PDB entry 5X8P | electron microscopy, 3.40 A resolution | chains C and A of the 58 polymer chains in the assembly

Chain C:
Protein: 50S ribosomal protein L2, chloroplastic
Source organism: Spinacia oleracea
Reference sequence: P06509 (RK2_SPIOL); numbering as in UniProt (aligned over 2-272)
Sequence (271 residues; row label = number of the first residue in the row):
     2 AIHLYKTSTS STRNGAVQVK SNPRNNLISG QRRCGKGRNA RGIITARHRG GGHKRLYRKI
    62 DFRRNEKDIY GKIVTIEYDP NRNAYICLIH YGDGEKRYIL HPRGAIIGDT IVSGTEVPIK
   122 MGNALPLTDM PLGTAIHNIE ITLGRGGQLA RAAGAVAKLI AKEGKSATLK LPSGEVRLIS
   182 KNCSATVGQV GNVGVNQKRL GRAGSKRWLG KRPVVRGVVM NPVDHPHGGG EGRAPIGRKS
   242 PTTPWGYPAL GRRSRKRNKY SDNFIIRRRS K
Unresolved in the structure: 2-22, 270-272
Swiss-Prot annotation at these positions:
  - modified residue: Ala2 (N-methylalanine)

Chain A:
Molecule: 23S rRNA
Source organism: Spinacia oleracea
Sequence (2810 nucleotides; each row starts with the number of its first residue):
     1 UUCAAACGAG GAAAGGCUUA CGGUGGAUAC CUAGGCACCC AGAGACGAGG AAGGGCGUAU
    61 UAAUCGACGA AAUGCUUCGG GGAGUUGAAA AUAAGCAGAG AUCCGGAGAU UCCCGAAUAG
   121 GUCAACCUUU CGAACUUCUG CUGAAUCCAU GGGCAGGCAA GAGACAACCU GGCGAACUGA
   181 AACAUCUUAG UAGCCAGAGG AAAAGAAAGC AAAAGCGAUU CCCGUAGUAG CGGCGAGCGA
   241 AAUGGGAGCA GCCUAAACCG UGAAAACGGG GUUGUGGGAG AGCAAUACAA GCGUCGUGCU
   301 GCUAGGCGAA UCAGUGGAGU GCGGAACCCU AGAUGGUGAA AGUCCAGUAG CCGAAAGCAU
   361 CACUAGCUUA UGCUCUGACC CGAGUAGCAU GGGGCACGUG GAAUCCCGUG UGAAUCAGCA
   421 AGGACCACCU UGCAAGGCUA AAUACUCCUG GGUGACCGAU AGCGAAGUAG UACCGUGAGG
   481 GAAGGGUGAA AAGAACCCCC AUCGGGGAGU GAAAUAGAAC AUGAAACCGU AAGCUCUCAA
   541 GCAGUGGGAG GGGGACCAGA CCCUGACCGC GUGCCUGUUG AAGAAUGAGC CGGCGACUCA
   601 UAGGCAGUGG CUUGGUUAAG GGAACCCACC GGAGCCGUAG CGAAAGCGAG UCUUCAUAGG
   661 GCAAUUGUCA CUGCUUAUGG ACCCGAACCU GGGUGAUCUA UCCAUGACCA GGAUGAAGCU
   721 UGGGUGAAAC UAAGUGGAGG UCCGAACCGA CUGAUGUUGA AGAAUCAGCG GAUGAGUUGU
   781 GGUUAGGGGU GAAAUGCCAC UCGAACCCAG AGCUAGCUGG UUCUCCCCGA AAUGCGUUGA
   841 GGCGCAGCAG UUGACUGGAC AUCUAGGGGU AAAGCACUGU UUCGGUGCGG GCCGCGAGAG
   901 CGGUACCAAA UCGAGGCAAA CUCUGAAUAC UAGAUAUGAC CUCCAAAUAA CAGGGGUCAA
   961 GGUCGGCCAG UGAGACGAUG GGGGAUAAGC UUCAUCGUCG AGAGGGAAAC AGCCCGGAUC
  1021 ACCAGCUAAG GCCCCUAAAU GACCGCUCAG UGAUAAAGGA GGUAGGGGUG CAGAGACAGC
  1081 CAGGAGGUUU GCCUAGAAGC AGCCACCCUU GAAAGAGUGC GUAAUAGCUC ACUGAUCGAG
  1141 CGCUCUUGCG CCGAAGAUGA ACGGGGCUAA GCGGUCUGCC GAAGCUGUGG GAUGUAAAAA
  1201 AACAUCGGUA GGGGAGCGUU CCGUGUUAGG GAGAAACGCG UGCGUGAGCC GCGUUGGACG
  1261 AAGCGGAAGC GAGAAUGUCG GCUUGAGUAA CGCAAACAUU GGUGAGAAUC CAAUGCCCCG
  1321 AAAACCUAAG GGUUCCUCCG CAAGGUUCGU CCACGGAGGG UGAGUCAGGG CCUAAGAUCA
  1381 GGCCGAAAGG CGUAGUCGAU GGACAACAGG UGAAUAUUCC UGUACUACCC CUUGUUGGUC
  1441 CCGAGGGACG GAGGAGGCUA GGUUAGCCGA AAGAUGGUUA UCGGUUCAAG GACGCAAGGU
  1501 GACCCUGUUU UUCAGGGUAA GAAGGGGUAG AGAAAAUGCC UCGAGCCAAU GUUCGAGUAC
  1561 CAGGCGCUAC GGCGCUGAAG UAACCGAUGC CAUACUCCCA GGAAAAGCUC GAACGACCUU
  1621 CAACAAAAGG GUACCUGUAC CCGAAACCGA CACAGGUAGG UAGGUAGAGA AUACCUAGGG
  1681 GCGCGAGACA ACUCUCUCUA AGGAACUCGG CAAAAUAGCC CCGUAACUUC GGGAGAAGGG
  1741 GUGCCCCCUC ACAAAGGGGG UCGAAGUGAC CAGGCCCGGG CGACUGUUUA CCAAAAACAC
  1801 AGGUCUCCGC AAAGUCGUAA GACCAUGUAU GGGGGCUGAC GCCUGCCCAG UGCCGGAAGG
  1861 UCAAGGAAGU UGGUGACCUG AUGACAGGGG AGCCGGCGAC CGAAGCCCCG GUGAACGGCG
  1921 GCCGUAACUA UAACGGUCCU AAGGUAGCGA AAUUCCUUGU CGGGUAAGUU CCGACCCGCA
  1981 CGAAAGGCGU AACGAUCUGG GCACUGUCUC GGAGAGAGGC UCGGUGAAAU AGACAUGUCU
  2041 GUGAAGAUGC GGACUACCUG CACCUGGACA GAAAGACCCU AUGAAGCUUU ACUGUUCCCU
  2101 GGGAUUGGCU UUGGGCUUUU CCUGCGCAGC UUAGGUGGAA GGCGAAGAAG GCCCCCUUCC
  2161 GGGGGGGCCC GAGCCAUCAG UGAGAUACCA CUCUGGAAGA GCUAGAAUUC UAACCUUGUG
  2221 UCAGGACCUA CGGGCCAAGG GACAUUCUCA GGUAGACAGU UUCUAUGGGG CGUAGGCCUC
  2281 CCAAAAGGUA ACGGAGGCGU GCAAAGGUUU CCUCGGGCCG GACGGAGAUU GGCCCUCGAG
  2341 UGCAAAGGCA GAAGGGAGCU UGACUGCAAG ACCCACCCGU CGAGCAGGGA CGAAAGUCGG
  2401 CCUUAGUGAU CCGACGGUGC CGAGUGGAAG GGCCGUCGCU CAACGGAUAA AAGUUACUCU
  2461 AGGGAUAACA GGCUGAUCUU CCCCAAGAGU UCACAUCGAC GGGAAGGUUU GGCACCUCGA
  2521 UGUCGGCUCU UCGCCACCUG GGGCUGUAGU AUGUUCCAAG GGUUGGGCUG UUCGCCCAUU
  2581 AAAGCGGUAC GUGAGCUGGG UUCAGAACGU CGUGAGACAG UUCGGUCCAU AUCCGGUGUG
  2641 GGCGUUAGAG CAUUGAGAGG ACCUUUCCCU AGUACGAGAG GACCGGGAAG GACGCACCUC
  2701 UGGUGUACCA GUUAUCGUGC CCACGGUAAA CGCUGGGUAG CCAAGUGCGG AGCGGAUAAC
  2761 UGCUGAAAGC AUCUAAGUAG UAAGCCCACC CCAAGAUGAG UGCUCUCCUA
Unresolved in the structure: 1

Chain C / chain A interface:
Contacting residue pairs - 250 pairs, chain C then chain A:
  Arg25(C) - C1449(A)  salt bridge to the phosphate
  Arg25(C) - A1603(A)  salt bridge to the phosphate
  Asn27(C) - G1445(A)  hydrogen bond to the phosphate
  Gly31(C) - A1604(A)  phosphate contact
  Gln32(C) - A1374(A)  hydrogen bond to the phosphate
  Gln32(C) - A1375(A)  phosphate contact
  Gln32(C) - A1604(A)  sugar contact
  Arg33(C) - A704(A)  salt bridge to the phosphate
  Arg33(C) - A1375(A)  phosphate contact
  Arg34(C) - A1822(A)  phosphate contact
  Arg34(C) - C1823(A)  salt bridge to the phosphate
  Cys35(C) - C703(A)  hydrogen bond to the sugar
  Cys35(C) - A1375(A)  hydrogen bond to the phosphate
  Cys35(C) - G1376(A)  phosphate contact
  Lys37(C) - A1825(A)  salt bridge to the phosphate
  Gly38(C) - C1823(A)  phosphate contact
  Gly38(C) - C1824(A)  phosphate contact
  Arg39(C) - U701(A)  hydrogen bond to the base
  Arg39(C) - C702(A)  hydrogen bond to the sugar
  Arg39(C) - C1823(A)  hydrogen bond to the sugar
  Asn40(C) - C1823(A)  sugar contact
  Ala41(C) - A1822(A)  sugar contact
  Ala41(C) - C1823(A)  sugar contact
  Arg42(C) - U784(A)  sugar contact
  Arg42(C) - C1816(A)  hydrogen bond to the sugar
  Gly43(C) - U784(A)  sugar contact
  Gly43(C) - U790(A)  phosphate contact
  Ile44(C) - U784(A)  sugar contact
  Ile44(C) - G789(A)  phosphate contact
  Ile44(C) - U790(A)  phosphate contact
  Ile45(C) - U790(A)  hydrogen bond to the phosphate
  Ile45(C) - G791(A)  phosphate contact
  Thr46(C) - G1814(A)  hydrogen bond to the base
  Thr46(C) - U1815(A)  hydrogen bond to the base
  Thr46(C) - C1823(A)  base contact
  Ala47(C) - C1823(A)  sugar contact
  Ala47(C) - C1824(A)  sugar contact
  Arg48(C) - G1834(A)  phosphate contact
  His49(C) - G1833(A)  salt bridge to the phosphate
  His49(C) - G1834(A)  salt bridge to the phosphate
  Arg50(C) - C702(A)  sugar contact
  Arg50(C) - C1824(A)  hydrogen bond to the phosphate
  Arg50(C) - A1825(A)  salt bridge to the phosphate
  Arg50(C) - G1832(A)  hydrogen bond to the phosphate
  Arg50(C) - G1833(A)  salt bridge to the phosphate
  Gly51(C) - C702(A)  phosphate contact
  Gly51(C) - C703(A)  phosphate contact
  Gly52(C) - C702(A)  phosphate contact
  Gly52(C) - C703(A)  hydrogen bond to the phosphate
  His54(C) - A1600(A)  base contact
  His54(C) - G1601(A)  sugar contact
  His54(C) - G1602(A)  base contact
  Lys55(C) - U705(A)  phosphate contact
  Lys55(C) - G1602(A)  phosphate contact
  Lys55(C) - A1603(A)  phosphate contact
  Arg56(C) - G1602(A)  sugar contact
  Leu57(C) - G1602(A)  hydrogen bond to the phosphate
  Leu57(C) - A1603(A)  sugar contact
  Tyr58(C) - U1826(A)  hydrogen bond to the base
  Arg59(C) - G1601(A)  hydrogen bond to the sugar
  Arg59(C) - G1602(A)  salt bridge to the phosphate
  Phe63(C) - G1827(A)  phosphate contact
  Arg64(C) - U2219(A)  sugar contact
  Arg64(C) - G2220(A)  salt bridge to the phosphate
  Asn66(C) - G2220(A)  phosphate contact
  Glu78(C) - G1601(A)  sugar contact
  Tyr79(C) - G1601(A)  base contact
  Pro81(C) - G1601(A)  phosphate contact
  Pro81(C) - G1602(A)  phosphate contact
  Asn82(C) - G1827(A)  sugar contact
  Arg83(C) - G1827(A)  salt bridge to the phosphate
  Arg83(C) - U1828(A)  salt bridge to the phosphate
  Asn84(C) - U1830(A)  hydrogen bond to the sugar
  Asn84(C) - G1831(A)  hydrogen bond to the phosphate
  His91(C) - U1537(A)  sugar contact
  Tyr92(C) - U1537(A)  hydrogen bond to the sugar
  Gly93(C) - G1530(A)  base contact
  Asp94(C) - G1530(A)  base contact
  Asp94(C) - A1531(A)  base contact
  Asp94(C) - G1532(A)  base contact
  Gly95(C) - G1530(A)  base contact
  Gly95(C) - G1532(A)  base contact
  Gly95(C) - A1536(A)  base contact
  Lys97(C) - A1536(A)  phosphate contact
  Ile142(C) - C1810(A)  phosphate contact
  Ile142(C) - A1811(A)  phosphate contact
  Leu144(C) - A2238(A)  sugar contact
  Gly145(C) - G2218(A)  sugar contact
  Arg146(C) - A1811(A)  salt bridge to the phosphate
  Arg146(C) - U2216(A)  hydrogen bond to the sugar
  Arg146(C) - U2217(A)  hydrogen bond to the sugar
  Gln149(C) - C1810(A)  sugar contact
  Gln149(C) - U1828(A)  hydrogen bond to the sugar
  Leu150(C) - G1809(A)  base contact
  Leu150(C) - U1828(A)  sugar contact
  Ala151(C) - G1809(A)  base contact
  Ala151(C) - U1828(A)  hydrogen bond to the sugar
  Ala151(C) - A1829(A)  hydrogen bond to the phosphate
  Arg152(C) - G1827(A)  salt bridge to the phosphate
  Arg152(C) - U1828(A)  salt bridge to the phosphate
  Arg152(C) - A1829(A)  hydrogen bond to the phosphate
  Ala153(C) - U1828(A)  phosphate contact
  Ala153(C) - A1829(A)  hydrogen bond to the phosphate
  Ala154(C) - U1830(A)  hydrogen bond to the base
  Gly155(C) - U1830(A)  base contact
  Ala156(C) - A1829(A)  phosphate contact
  Lys166(C) - G2240(A)  phosphate contact
  Leu172(C) - G1809(A)  base contact
  Pro173(C) - A1829(A)  hydrogen bond to the sugar
  Pro173(C) - U1830(A)  phosphate contact
  Ser174(C) - G1809(A)  hydrogen bond to the base
  Ser174(C) - A1829(A)  hydrogen bond to the sugar
  Arg178(C) - G1809(A)  hydrogen bond to the sugar
  Arg178(C) - C1810(A)  salt bridge to the phosphate
  Val194(C) - U1830(A)  base contact
  Val196(C) - U1830(A)  base contact
  Asn197(C) - U1830(A)  hydrogen bond to the base
  Lys199(C) - A1600(A)  salt bridge to the phosphate
  Arg200(C) - A1801(A)  sugar contact
  Arg200(C) - G1802(A)  sugar contact
  Arg200(C) - A1839(A)  sugar contact
  Arg200(C) - C1840(A)  salt bridge to the phosphate
  Leu201(C) - A1801(A)  sugar contact
  Leu201(C) - G1802(A)  phosphate contact
  Gly202(C) - A1801(A)  sugar contact
  Arg203(C) - G740(A)  base contact
  Arg203(C) - A1600(A)  salt bridge to the phosphate
  Ala204(C) - G740(A)  base contact
  Ala204(C) - C1784(A)  base contact
  Ala204(C) - C1800(A)  hydrogen bond to the sugar
  Ala204(C) - A1801(A)  sugar contact
  Gly205(C) - G740(A)  hydrogen bond to the base
  Gly205(C) - A775(A)  sugar contact
  Lys207(C) - A1801(A)  salt bridge to the phosphate
  Arg208(C) - A775(A)  hydrogen bond to the base
  Arg208(C) - A792(A)  base contact
  Trp209(C) - A775(A)  hydrogen bond to the phosphate
  Trp209(C) - A1600(A)  stacking on the base
  Leu210(C) - A1600(A)  sugar contact
  Lys212(C) - G1832(A)  salt bridge to the phosphate
  Arg213(C) - U701(A)  sugar contact
  Arg213(C) - C702(A)  phosphate contact
  Arg213(C) - G791(A)  salt bridge to the phosphate
  Arg213(C) - A792(A)  salt bridge to the phosphate
  Pro214(C) - A775(A)  base contact
  Pro214(C) - A792(A)  sugar contact
  Pro214(C) - A1799(A)  phosphate contact
  Val215(C) - A1799(A)  sugar contact
  Val215(C) - C1800(A)  hydrogen bond to the phosphate
  Val216(C) - A793(A)  sugar contact
  Val216(C) - A1799(A)  phosphate contact
  Arg217(C) - C1798(A)  salt bridge to the phosphate
  Arg217(C) - A1799(A)  salt bridge to the phosphate
  Arg217(C) - C1836(A)  phosphate contact
  Arg217(C) - U1837(A)  salt bridge to the phosphate
  Arg217(C) - G1838(A)  hydrogen bond to the base
  Gly218(C) - C1836(A)  hydrogen bond to the phosphate
  Val219(C) - C1836(A)  hydrogen bond to the phosphate
  Val220(C) - A793(A)  hydrogen bond to the sugar
  Val220(C) - A794(A)  phosphate contact
  Val220(C) - C1798(A)  phosphate contact
  Met221(C) - A793(A)  base contact
  Asn222(C) - A794(A)  base contact
  Asn222(C) - U795(A)  hydrogen bond to the phosphate
  Pro223(C) - C2087(A)  phosphate contact
  Pro223(C) - U2088(A)  phosphate contact
  Val224(C) - U795(A)  base contact
  Val224(C) - A804(A)  base contact
  Asp225(C) - G791(A)  hydrogen bond to the base
  Asp225(C) - A793(A)  base contact
  His226(C) - G1835(A)  salt bridge to the phosphate
  Pro227(C) - A2256(A)  phosphate contact
  Gly229(C) - A2615(A)  sugar contact
  Gly230(C) - A2615(A)  phosphate contact
  Gly230(C) - G2616(A)  phosphate contact
  Gly231(C) - A2615(A)  phosphate contact
  Gly231(C) - G2616(A)  phosphate contact
  Glu232(C) - G2616(A)  base contact
  Glu232(C) - A2617(A)  phosphate contact
  Gly233(C) - A2607(A)  hydrogen bond to the phosphate
  Gly233(C) - C2608(A)  phosphate contact
  Arg234(C) - A1797(A)  salt bridge to the phosphate
  Arg234(C) - A1985(A)  base contact
  Arg234(C) - G1986(A)  salt bridge to the phosphate
  Arg234(C) - A2607(A)  phosphate contact
  Arg234(C) - C2608(A)  salt bridge to the phosphate
  Ala235(C) - A1985(A)  sugar contact
  Pro236(C) - G1917(A)  phosphate contact
  Pro236(C) - A1985(A)  base contact
  Ile237(C) - C1836(A)  sugar contact
  Ile237(C) - C1916(A)  phosphate contact
  Ile237(C) - G1917(A)  hydrogen bond to the phosphate
  Gly238(C) - G1917(A)  hydrogen bond to the phosphate
  Gly238(C) - U2613(A)  hydrogen bond to the sugar
  Gly238(C) - G2614(A)  sugar contact
  Arg239(C) - C1916(A)  hydrogen bond to the sugar
  Arg239(C) - U2089(A)  salt bridge to the phosphate
  Arg239(C) - A2256(A)  salt bridge to the phosphate
  Lys240(C) - U1851(A)  hydrogen bond to the sugar
  Lys240(C) - G1852(A)  sugar contact
  Lys240(C) - C1916(A)  sugar contact
  Ser241(C) - G1852(A)  sugar contact
  Pro242(C) - G1835(A)  sugar contact
  Pro242(C) - A1915(A)  sugar contact
  Thr243(C) - G1835(A)  sugar contact
  Thr244(C) - G1834(A)  sugar contact
  Pro245(C) - G1834(A)  phosphate contact
  Pro245(C) - G1835(A)  phosphate contact
  Trp246(C) - U1815(A)  hydrogen bond to the phosphate
  Trp246(C) - C1816(A)  hydrogen bond to the phosphate
  Trp246(C) - A2254(A)  base contact
  Trp246(C) - A2256(A)  sugar contact
  Gly247(C) - A2254(A)  base contact
  Gly247(C) - A2256(A)  sugar contact
  Tyr248(C) - U1815(A)  phosphate contact
  Tyr248(C) - C2097(A)  hydrogen bond to the base
  Tyr248(C) - A2254(A)  base contact
  Ala250(C) - G1834(A)  sugar contact
  Leu251(C) - C1805(A)  base contact
  Leu251(C) - U1806(A)  sugar contact
  Leu251(C) - C1853(A)  sugar contact
  Leu251(C) - A1915(A)  sugar contact
  Gly252(C) - U1806(A)  hydrogen bond to the sugar
  Gly252(C) - C1807(A)  sugar contact
  Gly252(C) - C1853(A)  sugar contact
  Gly252(C) - C1854(A)  sugar contact
  Arg253(C) - C1807(A)  sugar contact
  Arg253(C) - C1853(A)  salt bridge to the phosphate
  Arg253(C) - C1854(A)  salt bridge to the phosphate
  Arg254(C) - C1807(A)  salt bridge to the phosphate
  Arg254(C) - C1808(A)  phosphate contact
  Arg254(C) - C1854(A)  hydrogen bond to the phosphate
  Arg254(C) - G1855(A)  salt bridge to the phosphate
  Ser255(C) - C1807(A)  hydrogen bond to the sugar
  Ser255(C) - C1808(A)  sugar contact
  Ser255(C) - A1813(A)  hydrogen bond to the sugar
  Ser255(C) - G1814(A)  phosphate contact
  Arg256(C) - C1808(A)  phosphate contact
  Arg256(C) - G1809(A)  salt bridge to the phosphate
  Arg256(C) - C1810(A)  salt bridge to the phosphate
  Arg258(C) - C2099(A)  phosphate contact
  Arg258(C) - U2100(A)  phosphate contact
  Asn259(C) - U2100(A)  phosphate contact
  Asn259(C) - A2244(A)  sugar contact
  Lys260(C) - C1810(A)  salt bridge to the phosphate
  Lys260(C) - A1812(A)  phosphate contact
  Tyr261(C) - C1810(A)  phosphate contact
  Tyr261(C) - A1811(A)  hydrogen bond to the base
  Arg269(C) - C1808(A)  base contact
  Arg269(C) - A1829(A)  base contact
Interface residues without a listed pair, chain C (130 interface residues in all): Gly36, Thr143, Gly148, Glu176, Asn193, His228, Lys257
Interface residues without a listed pair, chain A (110 interface residues in all): U783, A785, A1448, C1599, G1817, U2090, G2239, G2255

Overview:
The interface between chain C and chain A involves 130 residues on one side and 110 on the other; the contacts
include 58 hydrogen bonds, 40 salt bridges and 1 aromatic stacking contact. Polar pairs include
Arg39(C)-U701(A), Thr46(C)-G1814(A) and Thr46(C)-U1815(A).
Chain C is 50S ribosomal protein L2, chloroplastic and chain A is 23S rRNA, both from Spinacia oleracea; the
structure, Structure of the 70S chloroplast ribosome from spinach, was determined by electron microscopy (same
publication as 5X8R and 5X8T).
